Entry 8TMK (electron microscopy, 3.40 A resolution); this record covers chains D and E of the 9 polymer chains in the assembly.

Chain D (and E):
Protein: Cobalt/magnesium transport protein CorA
From: Thermotoga maritima
Notes: chain E of this document is another copy of the same molecule, construct and numbering; everything in this record applies to it too
UniProtKB: Q9WZ31 (CORA_THEMA); residue numbers follow UniProt; this construct covers 1-351
Sequence (373 residues; each row starts with the number of its first residue; numbers below 1 keep their minus sign (Met-21 is residue -21)):
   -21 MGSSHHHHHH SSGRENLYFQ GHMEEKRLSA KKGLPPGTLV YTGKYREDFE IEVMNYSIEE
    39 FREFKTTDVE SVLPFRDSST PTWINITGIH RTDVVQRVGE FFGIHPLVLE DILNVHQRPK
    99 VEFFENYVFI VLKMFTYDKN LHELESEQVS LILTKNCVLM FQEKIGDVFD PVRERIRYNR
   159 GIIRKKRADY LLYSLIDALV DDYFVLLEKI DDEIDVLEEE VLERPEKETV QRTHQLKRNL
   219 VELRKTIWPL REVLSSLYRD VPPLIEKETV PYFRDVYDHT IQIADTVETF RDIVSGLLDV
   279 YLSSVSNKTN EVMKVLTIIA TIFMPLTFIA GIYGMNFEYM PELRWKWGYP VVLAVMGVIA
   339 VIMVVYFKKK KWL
Disordered / not traced: -21 to 0 (chain E: -21 to 16, 351)
Construct notes: initiating methionine (-21); expression tag (-20 to 0)
Curated features (UniProtKB/Swiss-Prot):
  - motif: Gly312 to Asn314 (Probable selectivity filter)
  - site: Asn288 (Essential for ion permeation), Leu294 (Important for closing the ion permeation pathway in the closed state), Thr295 (Threonine that confers selectivity for Co(2+) transport)
  - mutagenesis: Asp89 (D89F/K: Decreases ion transport), Asp253 (D253K: Increases protein stability. Decreases ion transport), Leu280 (L280A: Decreases ion transport), Asn288 (N288L: Abolishes Co(2+) uptake), Met291 (M291A: No effect on ion transport), Leu294 (L294A/V: Increases ion transport by suppression of an obstruction in the transmembrane ion permeation pathway), Thr295 (T295L: Strongly reduces Co(2+) uptake. Abolishes Co(2+) uptake; when associated with L-299; T295M: Strongly reduces Co(2+) uptake ...), Thr299 (T299L: Reduces Co(2+) uptake. Abolishes Co(2+) uptake; when associated with L-295; T299M: No effect on Co(2+) uptake; T299S: Abolishes Co(2+) uptake), Pro303 (P303A/G/I: Increases ion transport by suppression of a kink in the transmembrane ion permeation pathway), Thr305 (T305L: Abolishes Co(2+) uptake), Ile310 (I310A: Increases ion transport), Tyr311 (Y311A: Abolishes pentamerization. Abolishes ion transport; Y311F: No effect on pentamerization. No effect on ion transport), 7 further mutagenesis entries in UniProt

Chain D / chain E interface:
Pairs across the interface (63):
  Asp189(D) with Arg216(E), salt bridge
  Asp193(D) with Arg216(E), salt bridge
  Glu196(D) with His212(E), salt bridge; Arg216(E), salt bridge
  Arg252(D) with Ser233(E); Arg237(E)
  Asp253(D) with Glu230(E)
  Asp256(D) with Glu230(E)
  His257(D) with Arg96(E), hydrogen bond
  Ile259(D) with Trp226(E), hydrophobic
  Gln260(D) with Arg96(E), hydrogen bond; Trp226(E); Glu230(E)
  Asp263(D) with Arg222(E), salt bridge; Trp226(E), hydrogen bond
  Thr264(D) with Lys223(E)
  Thr267(D) with Val219(E); Arg222(E); Arg269(E)
  Phe268(D) with Lys223(E)
  Asp270(D) with Lys215(E)
  Ile271(D) with Lys215(E)
  Gly274(D) with Lys215(E)
  Leu275(D) with His212(E)
  Asp277(D) with Leu280(E)
  Val278(D) with Leu276(E), hydrophobic
  Ser281(D) with Tyr279(E); Leu280(E); Val283(E)
  Ser284(D) with Val283(E)
  Asn285(D) with Lys205(E), hydrogen bond; Tyr279(E), hydrogen bond; Val283(E)
  Asn288(D) with Val283(E), hydrogen bond (side chain-backbone); Lys286(E); Thr287(E), hydrogen bond
  Met291(D) with Val290(E); Met291(E), hydrophobic
  Lys292(D) with Lys286(E)
  Leu294(D) with Leu294(E), hydrophobic
  Thr295(D) with Val290(E); Val293(E); Leu294(E)
  Ala298(D) with Leu294(E), hydrophobic
  Thr299(D) with Ile297(E)
  Met302(D) with Ala298(E), hydrophobic; Met302(E), hydrophobic
  Pro303(D) with Phe301(E), hydrophobic
  Phe306(D) with Phe301(E), hydrophobic; Leu304(E), hydrophobic; Thr305(E)
  Gly309(D) with Ala308(E)
  Ile310(D) with Ala308(E)
  Met313(D) with Ile307(E); Ala308(E); Tyr311(E)
  Asn314(D) with Gly312(E)
  Phe315(D) with Arg322(E)
  Glu316(D) with Met318(E)
  Tyr317(D) with Arg322(E); Tyr327(E)
  Met318(D) with Tyr327(E), hydrophobic
  Trp350(D) with Lys286(E)
Interface residues without a listed pair, chain D (47 interface residues in all): Phe182, Ile192, Leu200, Ser282, Thr305, Tyr344
Interface residues without a listed pair, chain E (42 interface residues in all): Gln209, Gln213, Pro227, Glu289, Trp325, Met334

Overview:
47 residues of chain D and 42 residues of chain E are in contact; the contacts include 7 hydrogen bonds and 5
salt bridges. Polar pairs include Asp189(D)-Arg216(E), Asp193(D)-Arg216(E) and Glu196(D)-His212(E). Curated
annotation (UniProt) lists 19 mutagenesis sites on chain D.
Chain D and chain E are both Cobalt/magnesium transport protein CorA (Thermotoga maritima); the structure,
Cryo-EM structure of magnesium depleted CorA in complex with conformation-specific synthetic antibody C18,
State MGD-2C, was determined by electron microscopy.
